7TID - chains F and H of the 10 polymer chains in the assembly; structure by electron microscopy, 3.30 A resolution.

Chain F (and H):
Molecule: Proliferating cell nuclear antigen
Source organism: Saccharomyces cerevisiae
Notes: chain H of this document is another copy of the same molecule, construct and numbering; everything in this record applies to it too
UniProtKB: P15873 (PCNA_YEAST); residue numbers follow UniProt; this construct covers 1-258
Sequence (264 residues; row label = number of the first residue in the row; numbers below 1 keep their minus sign (Gly-5 is residue -5)):
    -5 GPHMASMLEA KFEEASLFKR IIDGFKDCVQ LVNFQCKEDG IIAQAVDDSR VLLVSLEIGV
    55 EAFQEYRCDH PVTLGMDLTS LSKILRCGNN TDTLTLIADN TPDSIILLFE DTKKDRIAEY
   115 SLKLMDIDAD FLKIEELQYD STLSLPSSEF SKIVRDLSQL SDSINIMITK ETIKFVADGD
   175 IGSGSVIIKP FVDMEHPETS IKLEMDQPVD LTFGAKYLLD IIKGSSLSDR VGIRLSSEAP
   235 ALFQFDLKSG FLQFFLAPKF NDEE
Unresolved in the structure: -5 to 0, 256-258 (chain H: -5 to 0, 254-258)
Sequence notes: expression tag (-5 to 0)
Curated features (UniProtKB/Swiss-Prot):
  - DNA-binding region: Arg61 to Arg80
  - cross-link (Glycyl lysine isopeptide (Lys-Gly)): Lys127 (interchain with G-Cter in SUMO), Lys164 (interchain with G-Cter in SUMO)
Reported in the primary citation:
  - binding site for the 30-nt DNA strand: Arg80

Interface between chain F and chain H:
Contacting residue pairs (29):
  Ser74(F) - Ile175(H)
  Lys77(F) - Gln153(H)  hydrogen bond (backbone-side chain)
  Ile78(F) - Leu154(H)  hydrophobic
  Arg80(F) - Asp150(H)
  Arg80(F) - Gln153(H)  hydrogen bond
  Cys81(F) - Asp150(H)  hydrogen bond (side chain-backbone)
  Cys81(F) - Gln153(H)
  Gly82(F) - Lys146(H)  hydrogen bond (backbone-side chain)
  Asn83(F) - Lys146(H)  hydrogen bond
  Lys108(F) - Phe185(H)
  Asp109(F) - Ile182(H)
  Arg110(F) - Ile181(H)
  Arg110(F) - Ile182(H)
  Ile111(F) - Ser179(H)
  Ile111(F) - Val180(H)
  Ile111(F) - Ile181(H)  hydrogen bond (backbone-backbone)
  Ala112(F) - Ser179(H)
  Ala112(F) - Val180(H)  hydrophobic
  Glu113(F) - Gly178(H)
  Glu113(F) - Ser179(H)  hydrogen bond (backbone-backbone)
  Tyr114(F) - Ser177(H)
  Tyr114(F) - Gly178(H)
  Tyr114(F) - Ser179(H)
  Tyr114(F) - Val180(H)
  Ser115(F) - Gly176(H)
  Ser115(F) - Ser177(H)  hydrogen bond (backbone-backbone)
  Leu116(F) - Ile175(H)
  Lys117(F) - Asp174(H)  hydrogen bond (side chain-backbone)
  Lys117(F) - Ile175(H)  hydrogen bond (backbone-backbone)
Other interface residues (no listed pair), chain H (16 interface residues in all): Leu151, Lys183

In short:
17 residues of chain F face 16 of chain H across their interface; the contacts include 10 hydrogen bonds.
Among the polar pairs are Lys77(F)-Gln153(H), Arg80(F)-Gln153(H) and Cys81(F)-Asp150(H). From the paper: a
binding site for the 30-nt DNA strand at Arg80(F).
Chain F and chain H are both Proliferating cell nuclear antigen (Saccharomyces cerevisiae); the structure,
Structure of the yeast clamp loader (Replication Factor C RFC) bound to the sliding clamp (Proliferating ...,
was determined by electron microscopy together with 7THJ, 7THV, 7TI8, 7TIB, 7TIC and 7TKU from the same study.
